8W84 - chains A and C of the 4 polymer chains in the assembly; structure by X-ray diffraction, 2.10 A resolution.

== Chain A ==
Name: DQN0344AE02 Fab heavy chain
From: Homo sapiens
Notes: antibody fragment or engineered binder
Amino-acid sequence (228 residues; row label = number of the first residue in the row):
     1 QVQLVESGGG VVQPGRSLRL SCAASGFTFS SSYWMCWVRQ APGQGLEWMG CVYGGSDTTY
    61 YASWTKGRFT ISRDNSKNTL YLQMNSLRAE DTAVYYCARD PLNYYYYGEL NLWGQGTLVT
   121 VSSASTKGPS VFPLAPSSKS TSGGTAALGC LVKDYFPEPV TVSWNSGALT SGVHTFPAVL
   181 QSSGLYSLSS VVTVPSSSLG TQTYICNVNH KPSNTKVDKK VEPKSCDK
Unresolved in the structure: 139-144, 224-228
Cystine bridges: C22-C97, C36-C51, C150-C206

== Chain C ==
Name: HLA class II histocompatibility antigen, DQ alpha 1 chain
From: Homo sapiens
UniProt: P01909 (DQA1_HUMAN); residues 1-183 here correspond to UniProt positions 24-206 (UniProt number = residue number + 23)
Amino-acid sequence (189 residues; row label = number of the first residue in the row):
     1 EDIVADHVAS YGVNLYQSYG PSGQYTHEFD GDEQFYVDLG RKETVWSLPV LRQFRFDPQF
    61 ALTNIAVLKH NLNSLIKRSN STAATNEVPE VTVFSKSPVT LGQPNILICL VDNIFPPVVN
   121 ITWLSNGHSV TEGVSETSFL SKSDHSFFKI SYLTLLPSAE ESYDCKVEHW GLDKPLLKHW
   181 EPELEVLFQ
Unresolved in the structure: 189
Sequence notes: engineered mutation S47 (Cys70 in P01909); expression tag (184-189)
Cystine bridges: C109-C165
Covalent attachments: N-acetylglucosamine (NAG) linked to N120
UniProt features mapped onto this chain:
  - region: E181 to E183 (Connecting peptide)
  - glycosylation (N-linked (GlcNAc...) asparagine): N80, N120

== Chain A / chain C interface ==
Residue-residue contacts - 17 pairs, chain A then chain C:
  W34(A) - T63(C)
  Y53(A) - T63(C)
  Y53(A) - V67(C)  hydrophobic
  G55(A) - V67(C)
  S56(A) - A66(C)
  S56(A) - V67(C)
  D57(A) - K69(C)  salt bridge
  T58(A) - T63(C)
  T58(A) - A66(C)
  Y60(A) - K42(C)
  Y60(A) - Q59(C)  hydrogen bond
  Y60(A) - L62(C)
  N103(A) - D57(C)  hydrogen bond
  N103(A) - F60(C)
  Y104(A) - F60(C)  hydrophobic
  Y104(A) - T63(C)  hydrogen bond
  Y106(A) - F60(C)  hydrophobic
Other interface residues (no listed pair), chain A (11 interface residues in all): S31
From the paper, about this interface:
  - epitope / paratope residues, chain C: F60(C), T63(C)

== In short ==
11 residues of chain A and 9 residues of chain C are in contact; the contacts include 3 hydrogen bonds and 1
salt bridge. Among the polar pairs are D57(A)-K69(C), Y60(A)-Q59(C) and N103(A)-D57(C). Covalently linked
N-acetylglucosamine: at N120(C). From the paper: epitope/paratope residues F60(C) and T63(C).
Chain A is DQN0344AE02 Fab heavy chain and chain C is HLA class II histocompatibility antigen, DQ alpha 1
chain, both from Homo sapiens; the structure, HLA-DQ2.5-alpha2 gliadin peptide in complex with DQN0344AE02,
was determined by X-ray diffraction, deposited together with 8W83.
